PDB entry 8Y86 | electron microscopy, 2.75 A resolution | chains A and B

[Chain A (and B)]
Name: Anion exchange protein 3
Organism: Homo sapiens
Notes: chain B of this document is another copy of the same molecule, construct and numbering; everything in this record applies to it too
Reference sequence: P48751 (B3A3_HUMAN); numbering as in UniProt (aligned over 1-1232)
Sequence (1232 residues; numbered 1 to 1232; the number before each row is that of its first residue):
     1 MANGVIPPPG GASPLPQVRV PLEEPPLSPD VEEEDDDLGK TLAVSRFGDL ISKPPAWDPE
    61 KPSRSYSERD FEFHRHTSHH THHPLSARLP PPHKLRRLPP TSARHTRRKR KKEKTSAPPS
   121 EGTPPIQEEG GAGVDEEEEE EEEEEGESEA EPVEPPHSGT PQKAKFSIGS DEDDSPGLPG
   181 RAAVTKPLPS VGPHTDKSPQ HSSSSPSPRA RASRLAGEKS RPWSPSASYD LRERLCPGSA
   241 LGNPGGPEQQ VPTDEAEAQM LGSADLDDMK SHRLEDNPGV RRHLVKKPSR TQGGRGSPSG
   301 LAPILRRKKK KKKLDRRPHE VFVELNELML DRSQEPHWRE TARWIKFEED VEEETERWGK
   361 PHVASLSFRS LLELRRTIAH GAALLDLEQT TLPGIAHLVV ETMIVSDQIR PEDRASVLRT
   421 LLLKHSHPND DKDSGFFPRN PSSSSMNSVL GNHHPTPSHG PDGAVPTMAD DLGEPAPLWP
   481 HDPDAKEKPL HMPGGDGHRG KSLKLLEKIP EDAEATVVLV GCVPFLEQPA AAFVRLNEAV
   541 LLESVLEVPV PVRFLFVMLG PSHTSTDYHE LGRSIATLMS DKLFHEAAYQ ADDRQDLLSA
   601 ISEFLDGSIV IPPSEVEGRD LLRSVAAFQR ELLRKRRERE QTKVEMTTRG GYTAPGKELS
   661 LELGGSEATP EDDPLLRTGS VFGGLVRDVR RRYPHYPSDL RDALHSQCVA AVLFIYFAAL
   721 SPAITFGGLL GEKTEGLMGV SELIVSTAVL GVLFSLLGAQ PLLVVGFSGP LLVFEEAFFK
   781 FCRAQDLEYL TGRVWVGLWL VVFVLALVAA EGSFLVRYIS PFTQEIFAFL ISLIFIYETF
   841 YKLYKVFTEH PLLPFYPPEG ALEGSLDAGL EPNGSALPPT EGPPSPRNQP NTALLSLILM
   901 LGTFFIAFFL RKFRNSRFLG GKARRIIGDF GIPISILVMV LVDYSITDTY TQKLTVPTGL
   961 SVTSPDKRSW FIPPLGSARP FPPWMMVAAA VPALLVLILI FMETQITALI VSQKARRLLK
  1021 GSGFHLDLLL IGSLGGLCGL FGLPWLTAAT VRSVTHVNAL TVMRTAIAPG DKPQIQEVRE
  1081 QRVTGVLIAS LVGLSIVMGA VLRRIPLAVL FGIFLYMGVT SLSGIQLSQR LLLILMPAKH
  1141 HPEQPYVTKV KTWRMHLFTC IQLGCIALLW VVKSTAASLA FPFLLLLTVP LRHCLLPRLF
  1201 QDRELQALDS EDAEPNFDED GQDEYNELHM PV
Unresolved in the structure: 1-672, 860-883, 1211-1232
Residues lining bound ligands: bicarbonate ion (BCT): Ile831, Glu1003, Ala1049, Thr1050, Val1051, Arg1052
Curated features (UniProtKB/Swiss-Prot):
  - modified residue: Ser167 (Phosphoserine), Ser170 (Phosphoserine), Ser175 (Phosphoserine), Ser198 (Phosphoserine), Arg295 (Omega-N-methylarginine)
  - lipidation: Cys1165 (S-palmitoyl cysteine)
  - natural variant: Arg343 (R343H: In SQT7), Arg573 (R573C: In SQT7; uncertain significance), Arg594 (R594W: In SQT7; uncertain significance), Glu825 (E825D: In SQT7; uncertain significance), Arg925 (R925H: In SQT7; uncertain significance)
From the paper describing this entry:
  - self-association interface (contacts with another copy of this molecule); pairs are residue here / residue on that copy: Tyr856-Tyr856 (backbone contact), Asn891-Asn891 (hydrogen bond), Leu894-Leu894 (hydrophobic contact), Arg917-His1140, Leu919-Leu1135, Arg924-His1140, Leu894, Ile898
  - binding site for bicarbonate ion: Arg1052
  - disease-associated variants - R925H (citing earlier work)

[How chain A and chain B interact]
Contacting residue pairs (35):
  Leu852(A) with Asn891(B); Asp948(B)
  Pro854(A) with Asp948(B)
  Phe855(A) with Pro858(B), hydrophobic
  Tyr856(A) with Tyr856(B); Pro890(B), hydrophobic; Asn891(B)
  Pro858(A) with Phe855(B), hydrophobic
  Glu859(A) with Phe855(B)
  Asn891(A) with Leu852(B); Tyr856(B); Asn891(B), hydrogen bond (backbone-side chain); Leu894(B)
  Leu894(A) with Asn891(B); Ile898(B), hydrophobic
  Leu897(A) with Ile898(B), hydrophobic
  Ile898(A) with Leu894(B), hydrophobic; Leu897(B), hydrophobic; Ile898(B), hydrophobic
  Arg917(A) with Met1136(B); Pro1137(B); His1140(B)
  Phe918(A) with Leu1135(B), hydrophobic; Met1136(B), hydrophobic
  Leu919(A) with Leu1135(B), hydrogen bond (backbone-backbone); Pro1137(B)
  Asp948(A) with Leu852(B); Pro854(B)
  Leu1135(A) with Phe918(B), hydrophobic; Leu919(B), hydrogen bond (backbone-backbone)
  Met1136(A) with Arg917(B); Phe918(B), hydrophobic
  Pro1137(A) with Arg917(B); Leu919(B)
  His1140(A) with Arg917(B)
Also at the interface, not in a pair above, chain A (25 interface residues in all): Leu853, Pro890, Leu895, Arg924, Ile946, Thr949, Leu1132
Also at the interface, not in a pair above, chain B (23 interface residues in all): Leu853, Leu895, Arg924, Thr949, Leu1132

[Summary]
25 residues of chain A face 23 of chain B across their interface; the contacts include 3 hydrogen bonds. Polar
contacts include Asn891(A)-Asn891(B) and Leu919(A)-Leu1135(B). Bound to chain A: bicarbonate ion. The paper
reports a binding site for bicarbonate ion at Arg1052(A); a self-association interface involving Tyr856(A),
Asn891(A) and Leu894(A) among others.
Both chains are Anion exchange protein 3 (Homo sapiens). Entry 8Y86 (Human AE3 with NaHCO3-) was determined by
electron microscopy, deposited together with 8Y85, 8Y8K and 8ZLE.
